4BTS - chains AA and AQ of the 143 polymer chains in the assembly; structure by X-ray diffraction, 3.70 A resolution.

# Chain AA
Molecule: 18S ribosomal RNA
Source organism: Tetrahymena thermophila
Sequence (1753 nucleotides; each row starts with the number of its first residue):
     1 AACCUGGUUGAUCCUGCCAGUUACAUAUGCUUGUCUUAAAUAUUAACCCA
    51 UGCAUGUGCCAGUUCAGUAUUGAACAGCGAAACUGCGAAUGGCUCAUUAA
   101 AACAGUUAUAGUUUAUUUGAUAAUUAAAGAUUACAUGGAUAACCGAGCUA
   151 AUUGUUGGGCUAAUACAUGCUUAAAAUUCCGUGUCCUGCGACCGGAACGU
   201 AUUUAUUAGAUAUUAGACCAAUCGCAGCAAUGUGAUUGAGAUGAAUCAAA
   251 GUAACUGAUCGGAUCGAGGUUUACCUCGAUAAAUCAUCUAAGUUUCUGCC
   301 CUAUCAGCUCUCGAUGGUAGUGUAUUGGACUACCAUGGCAGUCACGGGUA
   351 ACGGAGAAUUAGGGUUCGAUUCCGGAGAAGGAGCCUGAGAAACGGCUACU
   401 ACAACUACGGUUCGGCAGCAGGGAAGAAAAUUGGCCAAUCCUAAUUCAGG
   451 GAGCCAGUGACAAGAAAUAGCAAGCUGGGAAACUUACGUUUCUACGGCAU
   501 UGAAAUGAGAACAGUGUAAAUCUCUUAGCGAGGAACAAUUGGAGGGCAAG
   551 UCAUGGUGCCAGCAGCCGCGGUAAUUCCAGCUCCAAUAGCGUAUAUUAAA
   601 GUUGUUGCAGUUAAAAAGCUCGUAGUUGAACUUCUGUUCAGGUUCAUUUC
   651 GAUUCGUCGUGUGAAACUGGACAUACGUUUGCAAACUAAAAUCGGCCUUC
   701 ACUGGUUCGACUUAGGGAGUAAACAUUUUACUGUGAAAAAAUUAGAGUGU
   751 UCCAGGCAGGUUUUAGCCCGAAUACAUUAGCAUGGAAUAAUGGAAUAGGA
   801 CUAAGUCCAUUUUAUUGGUUCUUGGAUUUGGUAAUGAUUAAUAGGGACAG
   851 UUGGGGGCAUUAGUAUUUAAUAGUCAGAGGUGAAAUUCUUGGAUUUAUUA
   901 AGGACUAACUAAUGCGAAAGCAUUUGCCAAAGAUGUUUUCAUUAAUCAAG
   951 AACGAAAGUUAGGGGAUCAAAGACGAUCAGAUACCGUCGUAGUCUUAACU
  1001 AUAAACUAUACCGACUCGGGAUCGGCUGGAAUAAAUGUCCAGUCGGCACC
  1051 GUAUGAGAAAUCAAAGUCUUUGGGUUCUGGGGGAAGUAUGGUACGCAAGU
  1101 CUGAAACUUAAAGGAAUUGACGGAACAGCACACCAGAAGUGGAACCUGCG
  1151 GCUUAAUUUGACUCAACACGGGGAAACUCACGAGCGCAAGACAGAGAAGG
  1201 GAUUGACAGAUUGAGAGCUCUUUCUUGAUUCUUUGGGUGGUGGUGCAUGG
  1251 CCGUUCUUAGUUGGUGGAGUGAUUUGUCUGGUUAAUUCCGUUAACGAACG
  1301 AGACCUUAACCUGCUAACUAGUCUGCUUGUAAAUAACAGGUUGUACUUCU
  1351 UAGAGGGACUAUUGUGCAAUAAGCCAAUGGAAGUUUAAGGCAAUAACAGG
  1401 UCUGUGAUGCCCCUAGACGUGCUCGGCCGCACGCGCGUUACAAUGACUGG
  1451 CGCAAAAAGUAUUUCCUGUCCUGGGAAGGUACGGGUAAUCUUAUUAAUAC
  1501 CAGUCGUGUUAGGGAUAGUUCUUUGGAAUUGUGGAUCUUGAACGAGGAAU
  1551 UUCUAGUAAGUGCAAGUCAUCAGCUUGCGUUGAUUAUGUCCCUGCCGUUU
  1601 GUACACACCGCCCGUCGCUUGUAGUAACGAAUGGUCUGGUGAACCUUCUG
  1651 GACUGCGACAGCAAUGUUGCGGAAAAAUAAGUAAACCCUACCAUUUGGAA
  1701 CAACAAGAAGUCGUAACAAGGUAUCUGUAGGUGAACCUGCAGAUGGAUCA
  1751 UUA
Disordered / not traced: 683-718
Bound ions: Mg2+ site 1 near A81 (its only coordinating residue here); Mg2+ site 2 near G353 (its only coordinating residue here); Mg2+ site 3 near C608 (its only coordinating residue here); Mg2+ site 4 near A613 (its only coordinating residue here); Mg2+ site 5 near A629 (its only coordinating residue here); Mg2+ site 6 near G986 (its only coordinating residue here); Mg2+ site 7 near U1052 (its only coordinating residue here); Mg2+ site 8 near U1420 (its only coordinating residue here)

# Chain AQ
Protein: 40S ribosomal protein RPS11E
Source organism: Tetrahymena thermophila
UniProt: E6PBS9 (E6PBS9_TETTH); residue numbers follow UniProt; this construct covers 1-157
Amino-acid sequence (157 residues; row label = number of the first residue in the row):
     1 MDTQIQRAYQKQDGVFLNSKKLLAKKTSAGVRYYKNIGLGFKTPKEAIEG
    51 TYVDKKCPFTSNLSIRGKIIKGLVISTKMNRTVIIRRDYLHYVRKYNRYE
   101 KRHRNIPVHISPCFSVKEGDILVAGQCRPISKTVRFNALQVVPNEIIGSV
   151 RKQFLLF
Disordered / not traced: 1

# Chain AA / chain AQ interface
Contacting residue pairs - 108 pairs, chain AA then chain AQ:
  U107(AA) with Gly67(AQ), sugar contact
  A108(AA) with Arg66(AQ), hydrogen bond to the sugar; Gly67(AQ), sugar contact
  U109(AA) with Arg66(AQ), hydrogen bond to the sugar
  A110(AA) with Ser64(AQ), hydrogen bond to the phosphate; Arg66(AQ), sugar contact
  G111(AA) with Ser64(AQ), hydrogen bond to the phosphate; Arg66(AQ), salt bridge to the phosphate; Arg128(AQ), phosphate contact; Pro129(AQ), base contact
  U206(AA) with Phe16(AQ), phosphate contact
  U207(AA) with Phe16(AQ), phosphate contact
  G243(AA) with Ile37(AQ), base contact; Gly38(AQ), hydrogen bond to the sugar; Leu39(AQ), base contact; Ile65(AQ), hydrogen bond to the base
  A244(AA) with Lys35(AQ), sugar contact; Asn36(AQ), hydrogen bond to the sugar; Ile37(AQ), sugar contact; Gly38(AQ), hydrogen bond to the sugar; Ile65(AQ), base contact
  A245(AA) with Lys35(AQ), sugar contact
  U246(AA) with Asp13(AQ), base contact; Tyr33(AQ), hydrogen bond to the phosphate; Ser61(AQ), base contact; Asn62(AQ), hydrogen bond to the sugar
  U294(AA) with Gln126(AQ), sugar contact; Arg135(AQ), phosphate contact
  U295(AA) with Lys68(AQ), sugar contact; Gln126(AQ), hydrogen bond to the sugar; Arg135(AQ), salt bridge to the phosphate; Phe136(AQ), phosphate contact
  C296(AA) with Lys68(AQ), sugar contact; Arg87(AQ), hydrogen bond to the phosphate; Arg104(AQ), salt bridge to the phosphate; Phe136(AQ), phosphate contact
  U297(AA) with Arg87(AQ), salt bridge to the phosphate; Tyr89(AQ), hydrogen bond to the phosphate; Arg104(AQ), salt bridge to the phosphate
  G298(AA) with Tyr89(AQ), hydrogen bond to the phosphate; His91(AQ), phosphate contact; Arg102(AQ), salt bridge to the phosphate
  C299(AA) with Arg102(AQ), salt bridge to the phosphate
  U315(AA) with Met79(AQ), hydrogen bond to the sugar; Lys132(AQ), salt bridge to the phosphate; Thr133(AQ), hydrogen bond to the phosphate
  G316(AA) with Met79(AQ), sugar contact; Asn80(AQ), hydrogen bond to the sugar; Thr82(AQ), hydrogen bond to the sugar; Ser131(AQ), hydrogen bond to the phosphate; Lys132(AQ), hydrogen bond to the phosphate; Thr133(AQ), hydrogen bond to the phosphate
  G317(AA) with Lys56(AQ), salt bridge to the phosphate; Asn80(AQ), hydrogen bond to the sugar; His109(AQ), salt bridge to the phosphate; Ile130(AQ), phosphate contact; Ser131(AQ), phosphate contact
  U318(AA) with Gln6(AQ), hydrogen bond to the sugar; Gln10(AQ), hydrogen bond to the phosphate; Lys56(AQ), salt bridge to the phosphate
  A319(AA) with Ala8(AQ), sugar contact; Gln10(AQ), hydrogen bond to the phosphate; Lys55(AQ), phosphate contact
  U326(AA) with Arg128(AQ), hydrogen bond to the phosphate; Pro129(AQ), hydrogen bond to the sugar
  G327(AA) with Arg128(AQ), salt bridge to the phosphate; Pro129(AQ), sugar contact; Ile130(AQ), sugar contact; Ser131(AQ), hydrogen bond to the sugar; Lys132(AQ), hydrogen bond to the sugar
  G328(AA) with Lys132(AQ), phosphate contact
  A329(AA) with Lys132(AQ), salt bridge to the phosphate
  C333(AA) with Arg7(AQ), sugar contact
  G337(AA) with Lys78(AQ), sugar contact; Met79(AQ), sugar contact
  G338(AA) with Ser76(AQ), hydrogen bond to the phosphate; Lys78(AQ), phosphate contact; Met79(AQ), sugar contact; Ile84(AQ), phosphate contact
  C339(AA) with Ile84(AQ), phosphate contact; Asn105(AQ), hydrogen bond to the phosphate
  A340(AA) with His103(AQ), salt bridge to the phosphate; Asn105(AQ), hydrogen bond to the phosphate; Arg151(AQ), base contact
  G341(AA) with His103(AQ), phosphate contact
  U342(AA) with Arg86(AQ), base contact; Lys101(AQ), sugar contact; Arg102(AQ), base contact; His103(AQ), hydrogen bond to the base; Phe154(AQ), base contact
  G364(AA) with Lys95(AQ), hydrogen bond to the phosphate
  U365(AA) with Lys95(AQ), salt bridge to the phosphate
  G604(AA) with Lys95(AQ), salt bridge to the phosphate
  U605(AA) with Lys95(AQ), base contact; Tyr96(AQ), sugar contact; Arg98(AQ), hydrogen bond to the sugar
  U623(AA) with Lys152(AQ), hydrogen bond to the phosphate
  A624(AA) with Lys152(AQ), salt bridge to the phosphate
  U626(AA) with Lys101(AQ), salt bridge to the phosphate
  U728(AA) with Phe157(AQ), base contact
  U729(AA) with Lys71(AQ), salt bridge to the phosphate; Leu156(AQ), hydrogen bond to the sugar; Phe157(AQ), sugar contact
  C731(AA) with Tyr99(AQ), sugar contact
  G780(AA) with Lys68(AQ), sugar contact
  C808(AA) with Lys45(AQ), sugar contact; Glu49(AQ), sugar contact
  A809(AA) with Lys45(AQ), hydrogen bond to the sugar
Interface residues without a listed pair, chain AA (52 interface residues in all): A332, G363, G625, A730, U777, G824
Interface residues without a listed pair, chain AQ (68 interface residues in all): Gly14, Ser19, Lys42, Asp54, Thr60, Arg81, Leu90, Arg94, Ile106, Val134

# Overview
52 residues of chain AA face 68 of chain AQ across their interface; the contacts include 38 hydrogen bonds and
19 salt bridges. Polar contacts include G243(AA)-Ile65(AQ), U342(AA)-His103(AQ) and A108(AA)-Arg66(AQ).
Here chain AA is 18S ribosomal RNA and chain AQ is 40S ribosomal protein RPS11E, both from Tetrahymena
thermophila. Entry 4BTS (The crystal structure of the eukaryotic 40S ribosomal subunit in complex with EIF1
and EIF1A) was determined by X-ray diffraction.
